4AAB - chains B and G of the 6 polymer chains in the assembly; structure by X-ray diffraction, 2.50 A resolution.

[Chain B]
Protein: DNA endonuclease I-crei
From: Chlamydomonas reinhardtii
Notes: EC 3.1.-.-
UniProtKB: P05725 (DNE1_CHLRE); residue numbers follow UniProt; this construct covers 2-153
Chain sequence (152 residues; each row starts with the number of its first residue):
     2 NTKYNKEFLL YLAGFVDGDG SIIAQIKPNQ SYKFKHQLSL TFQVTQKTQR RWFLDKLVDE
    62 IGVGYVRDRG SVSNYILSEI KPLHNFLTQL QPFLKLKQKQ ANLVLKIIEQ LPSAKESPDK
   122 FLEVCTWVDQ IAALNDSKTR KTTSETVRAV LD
Sequence notes: engineered mutation Asn75 (Asp in P05725)
Metal / ion sites: Mg2+ site 1: Gly19 (shared with 1 residue of chain A; 1 residue of chain D; DG615(G) of chain G); Mg2+ site 2: Asp20 (shared with 1 residue of chain A; 1 residue of chain E; 1 residue of chain F)
Ligand contacts:
  - s-1,2-propanediol (PGO), molecule 1: Asp18, Gly19, Gly21, Leu97, Lys98, Asn136, Asp137
  - s-1,2-propanediol (PGO), molecule 2: Lys28, Ser40, Thr42, Tyr66, Arg68, Ile77, Ser79
  - s-1,2-propanediol (PGO), molecule 3: Gln38, Leu39, Ser40, Leu41, Ser79, Glu80, Ile81
Curated features (UniProtKB/Swiss-Prot):
  - region (Interaction with DNA): Gln26 to Gln38, Gln44 to Gln47, Arg68 to Arg70, Ser138 to Thr143
  - binding site (Mg(2+)): Gly19, Asp20
  - mutagenesis: Asp20 (D20A/L/N: Loss of catalytic activity. Reduced affinity for DNA), Gln26 (Q26A/C: Alters the specificity of the endonuclease), Tyr33 (Y33C/H/R: Alters the specificity of the endonuclease), Gln44 (Q44A/C/T/V/W: Alters the specificity of the endonuclease), Gln47 (Q47A/E/M: Loss of catalytic activity; Q47N: Strongly reduced affinity for DNA. No effect on catalytic activity), Arg68 (R68A: Loss of activity), Lys98 (K98A: Strongly reduced affinity for DNA. Increased catalytic activity; K98R: Strongly reduced affinity for DNA. No effect on catalytic activity), Ser138 (S138A: Reduced affinity for DNA. No effect on catalytic activity. Reduced cleavage; when associated with M-139), Lys139 (K139M: Reduced affinity for DNA. No effect on catalytic activity. Reduced cleavage; when associated with A-138), Lys142 (K142G: Reduced affinity for DNA. No effect on catalytic activity. Reduced cleavage; when associated with G-143), Thr143 (T143G: Reduced affinity for DNA. No effect on catalytic activity. Reduced cleavage; when associated with G-142)

[Chain G]
Molecule: 10-nt DNA strand
Sequence (10 nucleotides; numbered 615 to 624; the number before each row is that of its first residue):
   615 GACGTTTTGA
Metal / ion sites: Mg2+ site 1: DG615 (shared with 1 residue of chain A; Asp20(B) of chain B; 1 residue of chain D; 1 residue of chain E; 1 residue of chain F); Na+: DG615 (shared with 1 residue of chain F)

[Interface between chain B and chain G]
Residue-residue contacts (34):
  Gly19(B) with DG615(G), phosphate contact
  Asp20(B) with DG615(G), phosphate contact
  Gly21(B) with DG615(G), sugar contact; DA616(G), phosphate contact
  Ser22(B) with DG615(G), sugar contact; DA616(G), hydrogen bond to the phosphate
  Ile24(B) with DA616(G), base contact; DC617(G), phosphate contact
  Gln26(B) with DC617(G), sugar contact; DG618(G), base contact
  Lys28(B) with DT619(G), hydrogen bond to the base
  Pro29(B) with DT619(G), phosphate contact; DT620(G), base contact
  Asn30(B) with DT621(G), hydrogen bond to the base
  Gln44(B) with DG615(G), base contact; DA616(G), base contact
  Thr46(B) with DG615(G), base contact
  Arg70(B) with DG615(G), hydrogen bond to the base; DA616(G), base contact
  Lys98(B) with DA616(G), salt bridge to the phosphate
  Ala133(B) with DC617(G), phosphate contact
  Asn136(B) with DA616(G), phosphate contact; DC617(G), hydrogen bond to the phosphate
  Asp137(B) with DA616(G), hydrogen bond to the phosphate
  Ser138(B) with DA616(G), phosphate contact; DC617(G), hydrogen bond to the phosphate
  Thr140(B) with DC617(G), sugar contact; DG618(G), sugar contact
  Arg141(B) with DC617(G), phosphate contact; DG618(G), phosphate contact
  Lys142(B) with DC617(G), phosphate contact; DG618(G), hydrogen bond to the phosphate; DT619(G), salt bridge to the phosphate
  Thr143(B) with DG618(G), hydrogen bond to the phosphate
Interface residues without a listed pair, chain B (23 interface residues in all): Ile23, Ala25

[Overview]
Chain B and chain G form an interface of 23 and 7 residues respectively; the contacts include 9 hydrogen bonds
and 2 salt bridges. Polar pairs include Lys28(B)-DT619(G), Asn30(B)-DT621(G) and Arg70(B)-DG615(G). Chain B
binds 3 copies of s-1,2-propanediol.
Chain B is DNA endonuclease I-crei (Chlamydomonas reinhardtii) and chain G is a 10-nt DNA strand; the
structure, Crystal structure of the mutant D75N I-CreI in complex with its wild- type target (The four ...,
was determined by X-ray diffraction (same publication as 4AAD, 4AAE, 4AAF and 4AAG).
